4Z4Q - chains A and B of the 6 polymer chains in the assembly; structure by X-ray diffraction, 3.04 A resolution.

== Chain A (and B) ==
Protein: DNA topoisomerase 4 subunit B, DNA topoisomerase 4 subunit A
From: Streptococcus pneumoniae serotype 4 (strain ATCC BAA-334 / TIGR4)
Notes: EC 5.99.1.3; chain B of this document is another copy of the same molecule, construct and numbering; everything in this record applies to it too
UniProtKB: chimeric construct of Q59961, P72525: residues 404-995 from Q59961 (PARE_STRPN) positions 404-643 (offset varies); residues 1003-1484 from P72525 positions 3-484 (UniProt number = residue number - 1000)
Chain sequence (742 residues; numbered 403 to 1496; 352 numbers in that range are skipped by the numbering (no residue carries them; nothing is unmodelled there); the number before each row is that of its first residue):
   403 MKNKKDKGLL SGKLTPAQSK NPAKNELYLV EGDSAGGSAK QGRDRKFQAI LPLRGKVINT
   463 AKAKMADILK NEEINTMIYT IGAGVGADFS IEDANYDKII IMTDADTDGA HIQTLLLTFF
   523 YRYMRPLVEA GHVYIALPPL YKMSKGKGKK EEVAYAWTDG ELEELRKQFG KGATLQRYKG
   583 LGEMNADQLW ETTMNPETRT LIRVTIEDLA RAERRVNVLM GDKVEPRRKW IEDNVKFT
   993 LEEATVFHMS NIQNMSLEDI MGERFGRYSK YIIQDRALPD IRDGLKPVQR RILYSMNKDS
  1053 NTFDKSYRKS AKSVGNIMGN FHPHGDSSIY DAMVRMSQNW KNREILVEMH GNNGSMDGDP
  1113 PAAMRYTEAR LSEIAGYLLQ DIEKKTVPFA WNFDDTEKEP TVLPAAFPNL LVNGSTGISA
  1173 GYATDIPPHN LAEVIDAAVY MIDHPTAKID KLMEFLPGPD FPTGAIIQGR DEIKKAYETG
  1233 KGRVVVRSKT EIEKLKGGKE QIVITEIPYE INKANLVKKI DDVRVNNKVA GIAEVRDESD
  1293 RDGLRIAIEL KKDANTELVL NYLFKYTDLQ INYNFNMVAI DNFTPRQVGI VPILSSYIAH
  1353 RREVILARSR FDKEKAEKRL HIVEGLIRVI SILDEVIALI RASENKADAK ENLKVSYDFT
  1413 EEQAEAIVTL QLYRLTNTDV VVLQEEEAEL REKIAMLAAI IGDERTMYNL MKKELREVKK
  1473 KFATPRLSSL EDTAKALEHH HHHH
Unresolved in the structure: 403-414, 545-555, 570-576, 993-1002, 1485-1496 (chain B: 403-414, 993-1002, 1485-1496)
Sequence notes: expression tag (403, 1485-1496); conflict Ile460 (Val in Q59961), Thr1257 (Ile257 in P72525); linker (996-1002)
Ion coordination: Mg2+ site 1: Asp506, Asp508; Mg2+ site 2: Phe1316, Thr1319, Gln1322
Residues lining bound ligands: PDQ (3-amino-7-{(3R)-3-[(1S)-1-aminoethyl]pyrrolidin-1-yl}-1-cyclopropyl-6-fluoro-8-methylquinazoline-2,4(1H,3H)-dione): Arg456, Gly457, Glu474, Glu475, Ser1079
Swiss-Prot annotation at these positions:
  - binding site (Mg(2+)): Glu433, Asp506, Asp508
  - site: Lys458 (Interaction with DNA), Asn461 (Interaction with DNA), His513 (Interaction with DNA), Arg629 (Interaction with DNA), Lys1038 (Interaction with DNA), His1074 (Interaction with DNA), His1076 (Interaction with DNA), Arg1087 (Interaction with DNA), Lys1093 (Interaction with DNA), Arg1117 (Transition state stabilizer)
  - active site: Tyr1118 (O-(5'-phospho-DNA)-tyrosine intermediate)

== Chain A / chain B interface ==
Contacting residue pairs - 100 pairs, chain A then chain B:
  Gln420(A) - Arg1288(B)
  Gln420(A) - Asp1289(B)
  Ser436(A) - Asn1104(B)  hydrogen bond (backbone-side chain)
  Ser436(A) - Ala1114(B)
  Ser436(A) - Tyr1118(B)
  Gly439(A) - Asn1104(B)
  Ser440(A) - Asn1104(B)
  Gln443(A) - Asn1104(B)  hydrogen bond
  Gln443(A) - Gly1106(B)
  Gln443(A) - Asp1111(B)  hydrogen bond
  Gly444(A) - Arg1293(B)  hydrogen bond (backbone-side chain)
  Arg445(A) - Arg1293(B)  hydrogen bond (backbone-side chain)
  Arg447(A) - Asp1289(B)  salt bridge
  Arg447(A) - Ser1291(B)  hydrogen bond (side chain-backbone)
  Gly584(A) - Gly1103(B)
  Gly584(A) - Tyr1118(B)
  Glu585(A) - Lys1061(B)  salt bridge
  Glu585(A) - His1102(B)
  Glu585(A) - Tyr1118(B)
  Glu585(A) - Glu1120(B)
  Met586(A) - Gly1103(B)
  Asn587(A) - Met1101(B)
  Asn587(A) - His1102(B)
  Asn587(A) - Gly1103(B)  hydrogen bond (side chain-backbone)
  Trp592(A) - Arg1293(B)
  Phe1055(A) - Gly550(B)
  Lys1061(A) - Glu585(B)  salt bridge
  Ala1063(A) - Gly1067(B)
  Ala1063(A) - Met1070(B)  hydrophobic
  Lys1064(A) - Gly1067(B)
  Lys1064(A) - Asn1068(B)
  Lys1064(A) - Asn1072(B)  hydrogen bond
  Gly1067(A) - Ala1063(B)
  Gly1067(A) - Lys1064(B)
  Asn1068(A) - Lys1064(B)
  Asn1068(A) - Asn1068(B)
  Met1070(A) - Ala1063(B)  hydrophobic
  Asn1072(A) - Lys1064(B)  hydrogen bond
  Gly1077(A) - Arg1117(B)
  Asp1078(A) - Arg1117(B)  salt bridge
  Met1101(A) - Asn587(B)
  His1102(A) - Glu585(B)
  His1102(A) - Asn587(B)  hydrogen bond
  His1102(A) - Gln590(B)
  Gly1103(A) - Gly584(B)
  Gly1103(A) - Met586(B)
  Gly1103(A) - Asn587(B)  hydrogen bond (backbone-side chain)
  Asn1104(A) - Ser436(B)  hydrogen bond (side chain-backbone)
  Asn1104(A) - Gly439(B)
  Asn1104(A) - Ser440(B)
  Asn1104(A) - Gln443(B)
  Gly1106(A) - Gln443(B)
  Asp1111(A) - Gln443(B)  hydrogen bond
  Ala1114(A) - Ser436(B)
  Ala1115(A) - Ser436(B)
  Met1116(A) - Met1116(B)  hydrophobic
  Arg1117(A) - Asp1078(B)  salt bridge
  Tyr1118(A) - Ser436(B)
  Tyr1118(A) - Gly584(B)
  Glu1120(A) - Glu585(B)
  Arg1122(A) - Glu553(B)  salt bridge
  Arg1288(A) - Gln420(B)
  Asp1289(A) - Gln420(B)
  Asp1289(A) - Arg447(B)  hydrogen bond (backbone-side chain)
  Ser1291(A) - Arg447(B)  hydrogen bond (backbone-side chain)
  Arg1293(A) - Gly444(B)  hydrogen bond (side chain-backbone)
  Arg1293(A) - Arg445(B)  hydrogen bond (side chain-backbone)
  Arg1293(A) - Trp592(B)
  Leu1385(A) - Arg1393(B)
  Asp1386(A) - Arg1393(B)  salt bridge
  Ile1392(A) - Leu1424(B)
  Ile1392(A) - Thr1428(B)
  Arg1393(A) - Leu1385(B)
  Arg1393(A) - Asp1386(B)  salt bridge
  Ser1395(A) - Thr1428(B)
  Asn1397(A) - Thr1428(B)  hydrogen bond (backbone-side chain)
  Lys1398(A) - Tyr1425(B)
  Lys1398(A) - Thr1428(B)
  Ile1419(A) - Leu1424(B)
  Val1420(A) - Leu1424(B)
  Val1420(A) - Tyr1425(B)  hydrogen bond (backbone-backbone)
  Thr1421(A) - Gln1423(B)
  Leu1422(A) - Leu1422(B)
  Leu1422(A) - Gln1423(B)
  Leu1422(A) - Leu1424(B)  hydrogen bond (backbone-backbone)
  Gln1423(A) - Thr1421(B)
  Gln1423(A) - Leu1422(B)
  Leu1424(A) - Ile1392(B)
  Leu1424(A) - Ile1419(B)
  Leu1424(A) - Val1420(B)
  Leu1424(A) - Leu1422(B)  hydrogen bond (backbone-backbone)
  Leu1424(A) - Leu1424(B)  hydrophobic
  Tyr1425(A) - Lys1398(B)
  Tyr1425(A) - Val1420(B)  hydrogen bond (backbone-backbone)
  Leu1427(A) - Arg1393(B)
  Thr1428(A) - Ile1392(B)
  Thr1428(A) - Ser1395(B)
  Thr1428(A) - Glu1396(B)
  Thr1428(A) - Asn1397(B)
  Thr1430(A) - Arg1393(B)
Also at the interface, not in a pair above, chain A (65 interface residues in all): Gln590, Gly1071, Ser1107, Thr1119, Glu1125, Glu1290, Ile1389, Glu1396
Also at the interface, not in a pair above, chain B (65 interface residues in all): Lys549, Lys551, Gly1071, Gly1077, Ser1107, Ala1115, Glu1290, Ile1389, Ala1401, Leu1427

== In short ==
The chain A/chain B interface involves 65 residues from each chain, with 22 hydrogen bonds and 8 salt bridges.
Polar pairs include Arg447(A)-Asp1289(B), Glu585(A)-Lys1061(B) and Asp1078(A)-Arg1117(B). Chain A binds
compound PDQ. Curated annotation (UniProt) lists 3 Mg2+-binding residues and active-site residue Tyr1118(A) on
chain A.
Both chains are DNA topoisomerase 4 subunit B, DNA topoisomerase 4 subunit A (Streptococcus pneumoniae
serotype 4 (strain ATCC BAA-334 / TIGR4)). Entry 4Z4Q (Quinazolinedione(PD 0305970)-DNA cleavage complex of
topoisomerase IV from S. pneumoniae) was determined by X-ray diffraction.
